PDB entry 1AKQ | X-ray diffraction, 1.90 A resolution | chain A

== Chain A ==
Name: Flavodoxin
From: Desulfovibrio vulgaris subsp. vulgaris str. Hildenborough
UniProt: P00323 (FLAV_DESVH); numbering as in UniProt (aligned over 2-148)
Sequence (147 residues; each row starts with the number of its first residue):
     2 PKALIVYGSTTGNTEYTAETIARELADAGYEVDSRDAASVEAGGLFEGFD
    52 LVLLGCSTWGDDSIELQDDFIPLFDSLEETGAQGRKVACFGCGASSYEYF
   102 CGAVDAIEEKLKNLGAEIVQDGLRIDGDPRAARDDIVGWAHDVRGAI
Sequence notes: engineered mutation Ala95 (Asp in P00323)
Residues lining bound ligands: FMN (flavin mononucleotide): Gly9, Ser10, Thr11, Thr12, Gly13, Asn14, Thr15, Glu16, Ser58, Thr59, Trp60, Gly61, Asp62, Gln68, Cys93, Gly94, Ala95, Tyr98, Tyr100, Phe101, Cys102

== Summary ==
Chain A binds flavin mononucleotide.
Chain A is Flavodoxin (Desulfovibrio vulgaris subsp. vulgaris str. Hildenborough); the structure, D95A
oxidized flavodoxin mutant from D. vulgaris, was determined by X-ray diffraction, deposited together with
1C7E, 1C7F, 1AKU and 1AKV.
